Entry 5C2D (X-ray diffraction, 1.59 A resolution); this record covers chain A.

# Chain A
Protein: Gene 2 protein
From: Enterobacteria phage Sf6
Notes: fragment: nuclease domain
Reference sequence: Q716H3 (Q716H3_BPSFV); residues 213-470 here = UniProt positions 213-470
Chain sequence (278 residues; numbered 193 to 470; the number before each row is that of its first residue):
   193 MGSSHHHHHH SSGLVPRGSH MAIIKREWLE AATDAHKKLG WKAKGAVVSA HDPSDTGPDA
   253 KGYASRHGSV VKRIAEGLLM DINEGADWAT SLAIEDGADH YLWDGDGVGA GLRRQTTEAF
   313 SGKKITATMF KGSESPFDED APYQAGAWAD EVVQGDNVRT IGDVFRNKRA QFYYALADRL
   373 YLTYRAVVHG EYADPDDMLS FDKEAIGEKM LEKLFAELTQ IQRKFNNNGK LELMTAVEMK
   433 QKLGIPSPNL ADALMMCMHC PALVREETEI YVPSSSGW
Disordered / not traced: 193-212, 337-350, 454-470
Construct notes: expression tag (193-212); engineered mutation Ala-428 (Lys in Q716H3)
Metal / ion sites: Ca2+: Asp-244, Asp-296, Asp-444
What the authors report for this chain:
  - conformationally variable residues (side-chain flip): Asp-244, Asp-444

# In short
The Ca2+ site is built by Asp-244, Asp-296 and Asp-444. From the paper: conformational variability at Asp-244
and Asp-444.
Chain A is Gene 2 protein (Enterobacteria phage Sf6); the structure, K428A mutant gp2c of large terminase
subunit from bacteriophage sf6 with calcium, was determined by X-ray diffraction (same publication as 5C10,
5C12, 5C15 and 5C2F).
